PDB entry 2X10 | X-ray diffraction, 3.00 A resolution | chain A

Chain A:
Molecule: Ephrin type-A receptor 2
Organism: Homo sapiens
Notes: EC 2.7.10.1; fragment: ectodomain, residues 27-534
UniProtKB: P29317 (EPHA2_HUMAN); residues 27-534 here = UniProt positions 27-534
Sequence (545 residues; numbered -1 to 543; the number before each row is that of its first residue; numbers below 1 keep their minus sign (Mse-1 is residue -1)):
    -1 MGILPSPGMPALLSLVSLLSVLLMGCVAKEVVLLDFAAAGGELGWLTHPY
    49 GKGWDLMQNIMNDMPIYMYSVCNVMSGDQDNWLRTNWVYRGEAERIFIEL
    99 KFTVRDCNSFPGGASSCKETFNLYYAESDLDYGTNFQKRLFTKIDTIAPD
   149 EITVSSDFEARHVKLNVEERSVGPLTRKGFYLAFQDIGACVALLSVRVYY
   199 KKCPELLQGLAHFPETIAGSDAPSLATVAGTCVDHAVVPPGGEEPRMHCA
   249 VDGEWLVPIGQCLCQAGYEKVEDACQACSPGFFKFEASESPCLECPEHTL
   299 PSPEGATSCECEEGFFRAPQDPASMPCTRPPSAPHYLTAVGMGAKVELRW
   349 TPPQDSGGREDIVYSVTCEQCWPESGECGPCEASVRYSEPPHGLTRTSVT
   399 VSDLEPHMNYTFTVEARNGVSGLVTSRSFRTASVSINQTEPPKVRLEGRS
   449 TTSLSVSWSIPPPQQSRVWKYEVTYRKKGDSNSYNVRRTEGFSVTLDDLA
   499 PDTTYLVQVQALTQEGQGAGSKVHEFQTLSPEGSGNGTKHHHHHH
Unresolved in the structure: -1 to 25, 38-40, 154-162, 369-375, 530-543
Modified residues: Mse-1, Mse7, Mse22 (selenomethionine); Mse55, Mse59, Mse62, Mse66, Mse73, Mse245, Mse323, Mse340, Mse406 (selenomethionine; parent Met)
Disulfides: Cys70-Cys188, Cys105-Cys115, Cys201-Cys247, Cys230-Cys260, Cys262-Cys273, Cys276-Cys290, Cys293-Cys307, Cys309-Cys325, Cys366-Cys379
Glycans and other covalent adducts: N-acetylglucosamine (NAG) linked to Asn407
Swiss-Prot annotation at these positions:
  - glycosylation (N-linked (GlcNAc...) asparagine): Asn407, Asn435
  - mutagenesis: Arg103 (R103E: Significantly reduced response to EFNA1)
Reported in the primary citation:
  - mutagenesis - G131Y, A190N/L192S: abolished localization

Overview:
N-acetylglucosamine is covalently linked to Asn407. UniProt lists one mutagenesis site. The paper reports that
G131Y and A190N/L192S abolish localization.
Chain A is Ephrin type-A receptor 2 (Homo sapiens); the structure, Crystal structure of the complete EphA2
ectodomain, was determined by X-ray diffraction (same publication as 2X11).
